7SI7 - chain A; structure by electron microscopy, 3.49 A resolution.

Chain A:
Protein: P-type Cu(+) transporter
Organism: Xenopus tropicalis
Notes: EC 7.2.2.8
Reference sequence: A0A6I8R0A5 (A0A6I8R0A5_XENTR); residues 1-1467 here = UniProt positions 1-1467
Sequence (1467 residues; each row starts with the number of its first residue):
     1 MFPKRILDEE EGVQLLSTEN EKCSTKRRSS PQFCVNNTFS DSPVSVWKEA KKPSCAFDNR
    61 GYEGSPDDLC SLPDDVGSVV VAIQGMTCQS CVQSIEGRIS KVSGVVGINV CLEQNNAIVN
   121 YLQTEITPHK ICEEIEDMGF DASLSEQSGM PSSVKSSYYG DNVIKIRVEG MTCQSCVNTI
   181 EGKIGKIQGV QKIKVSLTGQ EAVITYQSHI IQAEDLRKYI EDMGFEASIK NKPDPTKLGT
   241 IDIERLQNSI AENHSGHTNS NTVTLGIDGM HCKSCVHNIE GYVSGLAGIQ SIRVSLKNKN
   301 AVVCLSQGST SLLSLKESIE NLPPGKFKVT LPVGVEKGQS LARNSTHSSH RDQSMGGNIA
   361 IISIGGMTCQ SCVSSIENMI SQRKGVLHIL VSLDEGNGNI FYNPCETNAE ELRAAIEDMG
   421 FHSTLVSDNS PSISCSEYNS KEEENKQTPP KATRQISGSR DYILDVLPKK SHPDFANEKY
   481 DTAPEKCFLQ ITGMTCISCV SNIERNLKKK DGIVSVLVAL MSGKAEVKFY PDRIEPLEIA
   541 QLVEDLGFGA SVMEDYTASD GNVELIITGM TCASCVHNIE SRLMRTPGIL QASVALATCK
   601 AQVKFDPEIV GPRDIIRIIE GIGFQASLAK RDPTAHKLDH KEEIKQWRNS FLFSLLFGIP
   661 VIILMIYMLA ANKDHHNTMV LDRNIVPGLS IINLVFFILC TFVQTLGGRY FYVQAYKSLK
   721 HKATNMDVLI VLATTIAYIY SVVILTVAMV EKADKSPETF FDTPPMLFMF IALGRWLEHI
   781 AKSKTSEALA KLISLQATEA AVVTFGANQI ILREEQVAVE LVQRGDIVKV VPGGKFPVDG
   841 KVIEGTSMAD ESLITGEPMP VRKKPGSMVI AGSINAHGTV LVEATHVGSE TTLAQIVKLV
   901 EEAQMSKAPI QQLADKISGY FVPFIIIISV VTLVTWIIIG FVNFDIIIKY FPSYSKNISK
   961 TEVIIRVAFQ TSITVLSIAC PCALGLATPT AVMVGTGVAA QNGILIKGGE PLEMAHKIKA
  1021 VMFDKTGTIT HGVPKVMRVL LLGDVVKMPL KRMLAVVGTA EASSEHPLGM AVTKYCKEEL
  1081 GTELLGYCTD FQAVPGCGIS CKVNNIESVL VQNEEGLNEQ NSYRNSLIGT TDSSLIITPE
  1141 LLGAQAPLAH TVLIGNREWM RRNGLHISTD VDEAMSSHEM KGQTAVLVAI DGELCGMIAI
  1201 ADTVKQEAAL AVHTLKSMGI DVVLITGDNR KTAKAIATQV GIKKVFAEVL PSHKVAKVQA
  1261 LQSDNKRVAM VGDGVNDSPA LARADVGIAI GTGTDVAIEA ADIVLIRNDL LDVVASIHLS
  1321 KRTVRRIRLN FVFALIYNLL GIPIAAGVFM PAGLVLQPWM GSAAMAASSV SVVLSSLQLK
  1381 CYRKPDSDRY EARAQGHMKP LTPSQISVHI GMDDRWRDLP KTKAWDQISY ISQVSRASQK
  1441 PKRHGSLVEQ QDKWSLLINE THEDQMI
Not modelled in the structure: 1-639, 672-677, 1043-1045, 1113-1149, 1414-1467
Sequence notes: conflict His271 (Arg in A0A6I8R0A5), Ile359 (Met in A0A6I8R0A5), Ile497 (Ala in A0A6I8R0A5)
Bound ions: Mg2+: Thr1026, Asp1273
Small-molecule neighbours: tetrafluoroaluminate (ALF): Thr855, Gly856, Glu857, Asp1024, Lys1025, Thr1026, Thr1226, Gly1227, Lys1254, Asp1273, Asn1276, Asp1277
Reported in the primary citation:
  - mutagenesis - K1384*: abolished catalytic activity
  - mutagenesis - L520A/M521A, R613E, K1384E: decreased catalytic activity

Overview:
Ligands of chain A: tetrafluoroaluminate. Thr1026 and Asp1273 form the Mg2+ site. The paper reports that
L520A/M521A, R613E and K1384E reduce catalytic activity; K1384* abolishes catalytic activity.
Chain A is P-type Cu(+) transporter (Xenopus tropicalis); the structure, Structure of ATP7B in state 2, was
determined by electron microscopy together with 7SI3 and 7SI6 from the same study.
